5XFF - chain A; structure by X-ray diffraction, 2.70 A resolution.

Chain A:
Protein: Fibroblast growth factor receptor 4
From: Homo sapiens
Notes: EC 2.7.10.1
UniProtKB: P22455 (FGFR4_HUMAN); numbering as in UniProt (aligned over 445-753)
Sequence (311 residues; numbered 443 to 753; the number before each row is that of its first residue):
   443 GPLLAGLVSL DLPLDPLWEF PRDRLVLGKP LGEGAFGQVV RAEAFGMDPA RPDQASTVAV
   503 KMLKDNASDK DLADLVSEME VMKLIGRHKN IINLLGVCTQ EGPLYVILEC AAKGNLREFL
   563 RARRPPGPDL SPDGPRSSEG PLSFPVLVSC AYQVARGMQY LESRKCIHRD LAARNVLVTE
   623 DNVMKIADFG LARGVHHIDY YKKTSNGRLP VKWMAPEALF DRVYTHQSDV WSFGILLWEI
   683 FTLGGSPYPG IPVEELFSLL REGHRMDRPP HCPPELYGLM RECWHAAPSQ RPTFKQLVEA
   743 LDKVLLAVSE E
Disordered / not traced: 443-452, 571-582, 634-650, 751-753
Construct notes: expression tag (443-444); conflict Ala477 (Cys in P22455); engineered mutation Leu550 (Val in P22455)
Ligand contacts: ly2874455 (6LF; 2-[4-[E-2-[5-[(1R)-1-[3,5-bis(chloranyl)pyridin-4-yl]ethoxy]-1H-indazol-3-yl]ethenyl]pyrazol-1-yl]ethanol): Leu473, Gly474, Glu475, Val481, Ala501, Lys503, Ile534, Leu550, Glu551, Cys552, Ala553, Ala554, Lys555, Gly556, Asn557, Glu560, Arg616, Leu619, Ala629
Curated features (UniProtKB/Swiss-Prot):
  - active site: Asp612 (Proton acceptor)
  - binding site (ATP): Leu473 to Gly476, Phe478 to Val481, Lys503
  - modified residue: Ser573 (Phosphoserine), Tyr642 (Phosphotyrosine), Tyr643 (Phosphotyrosine)
  - natural variant: Pro712 (P712T: In a lung adenocarcinoma sample)
  - mutagenesis: Lys503 (K503R: Loss of kinase activity)

In short:
Chain A binds ly2874455. Curated annotation (UniProt) lists active-site residue Asp612, 9 ATP-binding residues
and one mutagenesis site.
Chain A is Fibroblast growth factor receptor 4 (Homo sapiens); the structure, Crystal structure of LY2874455
in complex of FGFR4 gatekeeper mutation (V550L), was determined by X-ray diffraction (same publication as
5XFJ).
